Entry 3ZBU (X-ray diffraction, 1.89 A resolution); this record covers chain A.

Chain A:
Name: Ferredoxin-NADP reductase
Organism: Nostoc SP. PCC7119
Notes: EC 1.18.1.2
UniProt: P21890 (FENR_ANASO); residues 1-303 here correspond to UniProt positions 138-440 (UniProt number = residue number + 137)
Chain sequence (303 residues; numbered 1 to 303; the number before each row is that of its first residue):
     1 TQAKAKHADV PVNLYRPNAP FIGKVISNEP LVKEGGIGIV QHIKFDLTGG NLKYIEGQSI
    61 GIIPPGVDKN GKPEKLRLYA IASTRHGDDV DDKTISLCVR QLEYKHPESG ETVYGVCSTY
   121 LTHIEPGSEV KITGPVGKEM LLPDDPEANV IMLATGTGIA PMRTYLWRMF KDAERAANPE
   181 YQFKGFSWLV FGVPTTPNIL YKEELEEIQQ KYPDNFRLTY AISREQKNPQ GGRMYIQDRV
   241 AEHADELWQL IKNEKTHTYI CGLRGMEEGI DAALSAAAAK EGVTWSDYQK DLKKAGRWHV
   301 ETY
Disordered / not traced: 1-8
Differences from the reference sequence: engineered mutation Ala-80 (Ser217 in P21890); conflict Glu-254 (Gln391 in P21890)
Small-molecule neighbours: FAD (flavin-adenine dinucleotide): Ser-59, Arg-77, Leu-78, Tyr-79, Ala-80, Cys-98, Val-99, Arg-100, Leu-102, Tyr-104, Gly-115, Val-116, Cys-117, Ser-118, Thr-119, Thr-157, Ala-160, Glu-301, Tyr-303
Curated features (UniProtKB/Swiss-Prot):
  - binding site (FAD): Cys-98 to Arg-100, Tyr-104, Val-116 to Ser-118, Thr-157
  - binding site (NADP(+)): Arg-100, Thr-157, Val-193, Pro-194, Ser-223, Arg-224, Arg-233 to Gln-237, Gly-262, Leu-263, Glu-301
From the paper describing this entry:
  - mutagenesis - S80A (4-fold): decreased binding to NADP+
  - mutagenesis - S80A: abolished catalytic activity on NADH
  - mutagenesis - S80A: abolished catalytic activity on Fdrd
  - mutagenesis - S80A: decreased catalytic activity on NADPH
  - binding site for flavin-adenine dinucleotide: Ala-80, Tyr-303
  - contacts within the chain: Arg-264/Tyr-303 (hydrogen bond)
  - conformationally variable residues (side-chain flip): Arg-264
  - catalytic residues: Cys-261, Glu-301 (citing earlier work)

Overview:
Ligands of chain A: flavin-adenine dinucleotide. From UniProt: 8 FAD-binding residues and 14 NADP+-binding
residues. The paper reports catalytic residues Cys-261 and Glu-301; S80A reduces binding to NADP+.
Chain A is Ferredoxin-NADP reductase (Nostoc SP. PCC7119); the structure, Ferredoxin-NADP Reductase Mutant
with SER 80 Replaced by ALA (S80A), was determined by X-ray diffraction together with 3ZBT, 3ZC3 and 4BPR from
the same study.
